7VAX - chains E and J of the 12 polymer chains in the assembly; structure by electron microscopy, 2.90 A resolution.

Chain E:
Name: V-type ATP synthase beta chain
From: Thermus thermophilus HB8
Reference sequence: Q56404 (VATB_THET8); numbering as in UniProt (aligned over 1-478)
Sequence (478 residues; each row starts with the number of its first residue):
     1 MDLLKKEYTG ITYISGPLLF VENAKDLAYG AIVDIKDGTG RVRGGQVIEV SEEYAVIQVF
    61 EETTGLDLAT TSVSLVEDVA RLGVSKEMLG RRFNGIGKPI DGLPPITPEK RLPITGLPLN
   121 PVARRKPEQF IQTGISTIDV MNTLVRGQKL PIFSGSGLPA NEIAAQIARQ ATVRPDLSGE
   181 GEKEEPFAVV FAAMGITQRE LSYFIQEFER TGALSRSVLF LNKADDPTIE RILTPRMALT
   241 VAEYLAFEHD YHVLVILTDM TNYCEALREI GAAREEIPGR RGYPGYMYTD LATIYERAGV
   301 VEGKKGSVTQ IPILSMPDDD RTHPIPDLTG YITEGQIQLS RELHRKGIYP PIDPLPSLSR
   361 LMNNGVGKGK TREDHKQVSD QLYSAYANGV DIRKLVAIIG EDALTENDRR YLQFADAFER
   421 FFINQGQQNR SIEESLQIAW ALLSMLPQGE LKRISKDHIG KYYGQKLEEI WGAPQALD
Disordered / not traced: 1-2, 471-478
Small-molecule neighbours: ATP-gamma-S (AGS; phosphothiophosphoric acid-adenylate ester): Gly330, Tyr331, Leu358, Arg360, Asn363

Chain J:
Name: V-type ATP synthase subunit E
From: Thermus thermophilus HB8
Reference sequence: P74901 (VATE_THET8); residues 1-188 here = UniProt positions 1-188
Sequence (188 residues; each row starts with the number of its first residue):
     1 MSKLEAILSQ EVEAEIQALL QEAEAKAEAV KREAEEKAKA LLQARERALE AQYRAALRRA
    61 ESAGELLVAT ARTQARGEVL EEVRRRVREA LEALPQKPEW PEVVRKLALE ALEALPGAKA
   121 LVANPEDLPH LEALARERGV ELQAEPALRL GVRAVGAEGK TQVENSLLAR LDRAWDALSS
   181 KVAQALWG
Disordered / not traced: 1-60, 188

How chain E and chain J interact:
Residue-residue contacts (36):
  Leu3(E) with Arg170(J); Arg173(J), hydrogen bond (backbone-side chain)
  Leu4(E) with Ala114(J), hydrophobic; Glu164(J); Asn165(J); Arg173(J), hydrogen bond (backbone-side chain)
  Lys5(E) with Val163(J); Glu164(J), hydrogen bond (backbone-backbone); Arg173(J)
  Lys6(E) with Ala114(J); Leu115(J); Thr161(J); Gln162(J); Val163(J)
  Glu7(E) with Thr161(J); Gln162(J), hydrogen bond (backbone-backbone)
  Tyr8(E) with Lys160(J); Thr161(J)
  Thr9(E) with Gly159(J); Lys160(J), hydrogen bond (backbone-backbone); Gln162(J)
  Gly10(E) with Lys160(J), hydrogen bond (backbone-backbone)
  Glu22(E) with Lys160(J), salt bridge
  Asn23(E) with Glu158(J); Lys160(J), hydrogen bond
  Leu75(E) with Arg173(J)
  Leu103(E) with Thr70(J); Gln74(J)
  Pro104(E) with Thr73(J); Gln74(J)
  Thr107(E) with Ser179(J); Ser180(J); Ala183(J)
  Pro108(E) with Asp176(J); Ser180(J)
  Arg111(E) with Asp176(J), salt bridge
Also at the interface, not in a pair above, chain E (19 interface residues in all): Arg91, Gly102, Ser215
Also at the interface, not in a pair above, chain J (23 interface residues in all): Leu66, Gly77, Glu110, Ala111

Summary:
19 residues of chain E and 23 residues of chain J are in contact; the contacts include 7 hydrogen bonds and 2
salt bridges. Polar pairs include Glu22(E)-Lys160(J), Arg111(E)-Asp176(J) and Leu3(E)-Arg173(J). Bound to
chain E: ATP-gamma-S.
Chain E is V-type ATP synthase beta chain and chain J is V-type ATP synthase subunit E, both from Thermus
thermophilus HB8; the structure, V1EG of V/A-ATPase from Thermus thermophilus at saturated ATP-gamma-S
condition, state1-2, was determined by electron microscopy together with 7VAI, 7VAJ, 7VAK, 7VAL, 7VAM, 7VAN
and 11 further entries from the same study.
